8KG9 - chains 7 and J of the 18 polymer chains in the assembly; structure by electron microscopy, 4.52 A resolution (low resolution: residue-level contacts below are approximate; hydrogen-bond / salt-bridge calls are withheld).

Chain 7:
Protein: DNA replication licensing factor MCM7
Source organism: Saccharomyces cerevisiae
Reference sequence: A0A8H4BTB2 (A0A8H4BTB2_YEASX); residue numbers follow UniProt; this construct covers 1-845
Amino-acid sequence (845 residues; each row starts with the number of its first residue):
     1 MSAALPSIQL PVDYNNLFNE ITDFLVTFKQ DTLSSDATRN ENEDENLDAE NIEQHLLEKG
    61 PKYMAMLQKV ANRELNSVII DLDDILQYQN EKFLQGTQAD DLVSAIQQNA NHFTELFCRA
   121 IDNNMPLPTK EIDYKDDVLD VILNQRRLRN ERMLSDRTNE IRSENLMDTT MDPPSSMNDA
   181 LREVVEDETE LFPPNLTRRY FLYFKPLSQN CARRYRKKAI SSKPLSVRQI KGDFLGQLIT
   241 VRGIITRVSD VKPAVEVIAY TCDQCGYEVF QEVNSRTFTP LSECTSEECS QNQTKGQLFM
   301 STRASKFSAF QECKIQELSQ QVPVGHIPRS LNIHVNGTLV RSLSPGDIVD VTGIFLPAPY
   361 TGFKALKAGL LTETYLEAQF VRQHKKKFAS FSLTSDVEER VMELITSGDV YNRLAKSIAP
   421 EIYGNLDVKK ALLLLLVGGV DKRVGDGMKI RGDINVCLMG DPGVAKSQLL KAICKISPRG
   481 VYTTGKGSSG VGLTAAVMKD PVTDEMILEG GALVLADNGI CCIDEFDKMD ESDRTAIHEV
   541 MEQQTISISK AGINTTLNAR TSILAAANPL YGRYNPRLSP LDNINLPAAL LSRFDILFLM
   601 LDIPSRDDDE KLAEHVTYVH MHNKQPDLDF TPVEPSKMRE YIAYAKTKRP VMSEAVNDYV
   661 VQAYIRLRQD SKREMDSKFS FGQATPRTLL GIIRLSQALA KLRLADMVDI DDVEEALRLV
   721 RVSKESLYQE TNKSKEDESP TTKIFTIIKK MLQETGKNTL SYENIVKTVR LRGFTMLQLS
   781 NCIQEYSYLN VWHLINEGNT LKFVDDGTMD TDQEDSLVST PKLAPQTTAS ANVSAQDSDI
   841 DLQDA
Unresolved in the structure: 1-3, 35-59, 151-189, 387-395, 444-450, 491-494, 674-679, 730-845
Metal / ion sites: Zn2+: Cys262, Cys265, Cys284, Cys289; Mg2+: Lys466, Ser467
Residues lining bound ligands: ATP-gamma-S (AGS; phosphothiophosphoric acid-adenylate ester): Glu421, Ile422, Asp461, Pro462, Gly463, Val464, Ala465, Lys466, Ser467, Gln468, Leu469, Glu525, Asn568, Leu612

Chain J:
Molecule: 61-nt DNA strand
Sequence (61 nucleotides; each row starts with the number of its first residue):
     1 GGCAGGCAGG CAGGCACACA CTCTCCAATT CTCTAATCAC TTACCATCAC TTCCTACTCT
    61 A
Unresolved in the structure: 1-14, 23-61

How chain 7 and chain J interact:
Contacting residue pairs - 4 pairs, chain 7 then chain J:
  Thr279(7) - DC19(J)
  Pro280(7) - DC19(J)
  Leu366(7) - DC15(J)
  Lys367(7) - DC15(J)
Other interface residues (no listed pair), chain 7 (5 interface residues in all): Phe363
Other interface residues (no listed pair), chain J (4 interface residues in all): DA16, DA18

In short:
5 residues of chain 7 face 4 of chain J across their interface. Ligands of chain 7: ATP-gamma-S. Cys262(7),
Cys265(7), Cys284(7) and Cys289(7) coordinate Zn2+. The Mg2+ site is built by Lys466(7) and Ser467(7).
Here chain 7 is DNA replication licensing factor MCM7 (Saccharomyces cerevisiae) and chain J is a 61-nt DNA
strand. Entry 8KG9 (Yeast replisome in state III) was determined by electron microscopy (same publication as
8W7S, 8KG6, 8KG8 and 8W7M).
